Entry 1V9Z (X-ray diffraction, 1.90 A resolution); this record covers chains A and B.

Chain A (and B):
Protein: Heme pas sensor protein
From: Escherichia coli
Notes: fragment: heme pas domain; chain B of this document is another copy of the same molecule, construct and numbering; everything in this record applies to it too
Chain sequence (167 residues; row label = number of the first residue in the row; numbers below 1 keep their minus sign (Met-19 is residue -19)):
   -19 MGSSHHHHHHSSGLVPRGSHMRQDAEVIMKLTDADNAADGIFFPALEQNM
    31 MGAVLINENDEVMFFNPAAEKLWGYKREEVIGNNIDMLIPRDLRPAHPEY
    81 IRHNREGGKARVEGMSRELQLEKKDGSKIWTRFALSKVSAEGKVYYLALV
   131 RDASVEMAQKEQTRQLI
Not modelled in the structure: -19 to 19, 133-147
Sequence notes: expression tag (-19 to 0)
Bound ions: heme Fe: His77, Met95
Ligand contacts:
  - heme (HEM), molecule 1: Val34, Ile36, Trp53, Ile65, Leu68, Ile69, Pro70, Leu73, His77, Tyr80, Ile81, Asn84, Gly94, Met95, Leu99, Gln100, Leu101, Phe113, Leu115, Tyr126, Leu127, Ala128
  - heme (HEM), molecule 2: Tyr80, Arg97, Leu99

Interface between chain A and chain B:
Pairs across the interface (49):
  Gly20(A) with Glu121(B)
  Ile21(A) with Leu35(B), hydrophobic; Ala120(B), hydrophobic; Tyr125(B), hydrophobic
  Phe22(A) with Phe23(B), hydrophobic; Leu26(B), hydrophobic; Phe44(B), hydrophobic
  Phe23(A) with Phe22(B), hydrophobic
  Pro24(A) with Val118(B)
  Ala25(A) with Val118(B); Leu127(B), hydrophobic
  Leu26(A) with Phe22(B); Ala25(B), hydrophobic; Leu26(B), hydrophobic
  Gln28(A) with Lys117(B); Val118(B); Ser119(B)
  Asn29(A) with Ser116(B), hydrogen bond; Leu127(B); Leu129(B)
  Met30(A) with Leu115(B); Ser116(B), hydrogen bond (backbone-side chain)
  Met31(A) with Ala114(B), hydrophobic; Leu129(B), hydrophobic
  Leu35(A) with Ile21(B), hydrophobic
  Phe44(A) with Phe22(B), hydrophobic
  Val92(A) with Met30(B)
  Arg112(A) with Arg131(B)
  Ala114(A) with Met31(B), hydrophobic
  Leu115(A) with Met30(B)
  Ser116(A) with Asn29(B), hydrogen bond; Met30(B), hydrogen bond (side chain-backbone)
  Lys117(A) with Gln28(B)
  Val118(A) with Pro24(B); Ala25(B); Gln28(B)
  Ser119(A) with Gln28(B)
  Ala120(A) with Gly20(B); Ile21(B), hydrophobic; Pro24(B), hydrophobic
  Glu121(A) with Gly20(B)
  Tyr125(A) with Ile21(B), hydrophobic
  Leu127(A) with Ala25(B); Asn29(B)
  Leu129(A) with Asn29(B); Met31(B), hydrophobic; Leu129(B), hydrophobic
  Arg131(A) with Arg112(B); Arg131(B)
Other interface residues (no listed pair), chain B (27 interface residues in all): Val92

Summary:
Chain A and chain B each contribute 27 residues to their interface, with 4 hydrogen bonds. Among the polar
pairs are Asn29(A)-Ser116(B) and Met30(A)-Ser116(B). Ligands of chain A: heme. The heme Fe site is built by
His77(A) and Met95(A).
Both chains are Heme pas sensor protein (Escherichia coli). Entry 1V9Z (Crystal Structure of the heme PAS
sensor domain of Ec DOS (Ferrous Form)) was determined by X-ray diffraction, deposited together with 1V9Y.
